PDB entry 7Y61 | electron microscopy, 5.60 A resolution (low resolution: residue-level contacts below are approximate; hydrogen-bond / salt-bridge calls are withheld) | chains A and B of the 14 polymer chains in the assembly

Chain A:
Protein: Histone H3.1
Organism: Homo sapiens
Reference sequence: P68431 (H31_HUMAN); residues 0-135 here correspond to UniProt positions 1-136 (UniProt number = residue number + 1)
Amino-acid sequence (136 residues; numbered 0 to 135; the number before each row is that of its first residue; numbering starts at 0):
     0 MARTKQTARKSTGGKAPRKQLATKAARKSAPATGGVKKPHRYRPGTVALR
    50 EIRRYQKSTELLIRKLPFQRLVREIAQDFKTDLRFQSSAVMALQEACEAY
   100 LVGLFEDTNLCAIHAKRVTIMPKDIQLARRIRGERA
Unresolved in the structure: 0-58, 135
Swiss-Prot annotation at these positions:
  - modified residue: Arg2 (Asymmetric dimethylarginine), Thr3 (Phosphothreonine), Lys4 (Allysine), Gln5 (5-glutamyl dopamine), Thr6 (Phosphothreonine), Arg8 (Citrulline), Lys9 (N6,N6,N6-trimethyllysine), Ser10 (ADP-ribosylserine), Thr11 (Phosphothreonine), Lys14 (N6-(2-hydroxyisobutyryl)lysine), Arg17 (Asymmetric dimethylarginine), Lys18 (N6-(2-hydroxyisobutyryl)lysine), Lys23 (N6-(2-hydroxyisobutyryl)lysine), Arg26 (Citrulline), Lys27 (N6,N6,N6-trimethyllysine), Ser28 (ADP-ribosylserine), Lys36 (N6,N6,N6-trimethyllysine), Lys37 (N6-methyllysine), Tyr41 (Phosphotyrosine), Lys56 (N6,N6,N6-trimethyllysine) and 8 more in UniProt
  - lipidation: Lys18 (N6-decanoyllysine)

Chain B:
Protein: Histone H4
Organism: Homo sapiens
Reference sequence: P62805 (H4_HUMAN); residues 0-102 here correspond to UniProt positions 1-103 (UniProt number = residue number + 1)
Amino-acid sequence (103 residues; row label = number of the first residue in the row; numbering starts at 0):
     0 MSGRGKGGKGLGKGGAKRHRKVLRDNIQGITKPAIRRLARRGGVKRISGL
    50 IYEETRGVLKVFLENVIRDAVTYTEHAKRKTVTAMDVVYALKRQGRTLYG
   100 FGG
Unresolved in the structure: 0-25, 97-102
Swiss-Prot annotation at these positions:
  - DNA-binding region: Lys16 to Lys20
  - modified residue: Ser1 (N-acetylserine), Arg3 (Asymmetric dimethylarginine), Lys5 (N6-(2-hydroxyisobutyryl)lysine), Lys8 (N6-(2-hydroxyisobutyryl)lysine), Lys12 (N6-(2-hydroxyisobutyryl)lysine), Lys16 (N6-(2-hydroxyisobutyryl)lysine), Lys20 (N6,N6,N6-trimethyllysine), Lys31 (N6-(2-hydroxyisobutyryl)lysine), Lys44 (N6-(2-hydroxyisobutyryl)lysine), Ser47 (Phosphoserine), Tyr51 (Phosphotyrosine), Lys59 (N6-(2-hydroxyisobutyryl)lysine), Lys77 (N6-(2-hydroxyisobutyryl)lysine), Lys79 (N6-(2-hydroxyisobutyryl)lysine), Thr80 (Phosphothreonine), Tyr88 (Phosphotyrosine), Lys91 (N6-(2-hydroxyisobutyryl)lysine)
  - cross-link (Glycyl lysine isopeptide (Lys-Gly)): Lys12 (interchain with G-Cter in SUMO2), Lys20 (interchain with G-Cter in SUMO2), Lys31 (interchain with G-Cter in SUMO2), Lys59 (interchain with G-Cter in SUMO2), Lys79 (interchain with G-Cter in SUMO2), Lys91 (interchain with G-Cter in SUMO2)

Interface between chain A and chain B:
Pairs across the interface - 5 pairs, chain A then chain B:
  Arg83(A) - Thr80(B)
  Val117(A) - Arg45(B)
  Thr118(A) - Arg45(B)
  Ile119(A) - Arg45(B)
  Ile119(A) - Ser47(B)
Other interface residues (no listed pair), chain A (6 interface residues in all): Pro66, Leu70
Other interface residues (no listed pair), chain B (7 interface residues in all): Ile26, Gly28, Lys79, Val81

Overview:
6 residues of chain A and 7 residues of chain B are in contact. UniProt lists a DNA-binding region on chain B.
Chain A is Histone H3.1 and chain B is Histone H4, both from Homo sapiens; the structure, Cryo-EM structure of
the two CAF1LCs bound right-handed Di-tetrasome, was determined by electron microscopy together with 7Y5K,
7Y5L, 7Y5O, 7Y5U, 7Y5V, 7Y5W and 4 further entries from the same study.
